PDB entry 3G4P | X-ray diffraction, 1.97 A resolution | chain A

Chain A:
Protein: Beta-lactamase OXA-24
Source organism: Acinetobacter baumannii
Notes: EC 3.5.2.6
UniProt: Q8RLA6 (Q8RLA6_ACIBA); numbering as in UniProt (aligned over 32-275)
Sequence (244 residues; each row starts with the number of its first residue):
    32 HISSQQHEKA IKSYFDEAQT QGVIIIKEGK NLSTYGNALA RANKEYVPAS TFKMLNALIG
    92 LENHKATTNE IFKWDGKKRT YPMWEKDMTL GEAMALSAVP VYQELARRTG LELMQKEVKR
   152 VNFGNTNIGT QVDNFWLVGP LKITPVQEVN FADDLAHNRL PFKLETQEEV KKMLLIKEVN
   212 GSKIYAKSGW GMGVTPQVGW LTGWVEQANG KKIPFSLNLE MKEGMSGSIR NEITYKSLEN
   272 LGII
Modified / non-standard residues: Lys84 (lysine nz-carboxylic acid; KCX)

Summary:
Chain A is Beta-lactamase OXA-24 (Acinetobacter baumannii); the structure, OXA-24 beta-lactamase at pH 7.5,
was determined by X-ray diffraction together with 3MBZ, 3FYZ, 3FZC and 3FV7 from the same study.
